2EA0 - chains B and A of the 3 polymer chains in the assembly; structure by X-ray diffraction, 1.40 A resolution.

Chain B:
Molecule: 12-nt DNA strand
Sequence (12 nucleotides; numbered 401 to 412; the number before each row is that of its first residue):
   401 GGCTTCATCCTG

Chain A:
Molecule: Endonuclease VIII
Organism: Escherichia coli
Notes: EC 3.2.2.-, 4.2.99.18
UniProtKB: P50465 (END8_ECOLI); residues 1-262 here correspond to UniProt positions 2-263 (UniProt number = residue number + 1)
Sequence (262 residues; numbered 1 to 262; the number before each row is that of its first residue):
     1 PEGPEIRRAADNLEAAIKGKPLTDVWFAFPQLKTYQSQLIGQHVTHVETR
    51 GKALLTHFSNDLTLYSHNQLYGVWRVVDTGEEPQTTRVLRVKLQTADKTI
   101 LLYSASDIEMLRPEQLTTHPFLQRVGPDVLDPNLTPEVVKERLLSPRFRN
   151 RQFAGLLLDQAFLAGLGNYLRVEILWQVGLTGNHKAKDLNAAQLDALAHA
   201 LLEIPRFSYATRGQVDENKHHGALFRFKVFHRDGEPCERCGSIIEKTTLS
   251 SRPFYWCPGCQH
Disordered / not traced: 215-222
Metal / ion sites: Zn2+: Cys237, Cys240, Cys257, Cys260

Chain B / chain A interface:
Residue-residue contacts - 14 pairs, chain B then chain A:
  DG401(B) with Arg151(A), sugar contact
  DT404(B) with Ser251(A), base contact
  DC406(B) with Gln69(A), base contact
  DA407(B) with Gln69(A), hydrogen bond to the base; Tyr71(A), sugar contact; Ser106(A), hydrogen bond to the phosphate
  DT408(B) with Tyr71(A), base contact; Val88(A), phosphate contact; Arg90(A), salt bridge to the phosphate; Ser104(A), sugar contact; Ser106(A), hydrogen bond to the phosphate
  DC409(B) with Arg87(A), phosphate contact; Val88(A), hydrogen bond to the phosphate; Ser104(A), hydrogen bond to the phosphate
Other interface residues (no listed pair), chain B (8 interface residues in all): DG402, DC410
Other interface residues (no listed pair), chain A (12 interface residues in all): Leu70, Arg147, Gly155

Summary:
8 residues of chain B and 12 residues of chain A are in contact; the contacts include 5 hydrogen bonds and 1
salt bridge. Polar contacts include DA407(B)-Gln69(A), DA407(B)-Ser106(A) and DT408(B)-Ser106(A). Cys237(A),
Cys240(A), Cys257(A) and Cys260(A) form the Zn2+ site.
Here chain B is a 12-nt DNA strand and chain A is Endonuclease VIII (Escherichia coli). Entry 2EA0 (Crystal
structure of the DNA repair enzyme endonuclease-VIII (Nei) from E. coli in complex with AP-site ...) was
determined by X-ray diffraction.
